Entry 6JSI (electron microscopy, 4.70 A resolution (low resolution: residue-level contacts below are approximate; hydrogen-bond / salt-bridge calls are withheld)); this record covers chains A and C of the 9 polymer chains in the assembly.

Chain A:
Protein: Fatty acid synthase subunit alpha
From: Saccharomyces cerevisiae
Chain sequence (1887 residues; numbered 1 to 1887; the number before each row is that of its first residue; X marks 887 residues of unknown identity (built as UNK)):
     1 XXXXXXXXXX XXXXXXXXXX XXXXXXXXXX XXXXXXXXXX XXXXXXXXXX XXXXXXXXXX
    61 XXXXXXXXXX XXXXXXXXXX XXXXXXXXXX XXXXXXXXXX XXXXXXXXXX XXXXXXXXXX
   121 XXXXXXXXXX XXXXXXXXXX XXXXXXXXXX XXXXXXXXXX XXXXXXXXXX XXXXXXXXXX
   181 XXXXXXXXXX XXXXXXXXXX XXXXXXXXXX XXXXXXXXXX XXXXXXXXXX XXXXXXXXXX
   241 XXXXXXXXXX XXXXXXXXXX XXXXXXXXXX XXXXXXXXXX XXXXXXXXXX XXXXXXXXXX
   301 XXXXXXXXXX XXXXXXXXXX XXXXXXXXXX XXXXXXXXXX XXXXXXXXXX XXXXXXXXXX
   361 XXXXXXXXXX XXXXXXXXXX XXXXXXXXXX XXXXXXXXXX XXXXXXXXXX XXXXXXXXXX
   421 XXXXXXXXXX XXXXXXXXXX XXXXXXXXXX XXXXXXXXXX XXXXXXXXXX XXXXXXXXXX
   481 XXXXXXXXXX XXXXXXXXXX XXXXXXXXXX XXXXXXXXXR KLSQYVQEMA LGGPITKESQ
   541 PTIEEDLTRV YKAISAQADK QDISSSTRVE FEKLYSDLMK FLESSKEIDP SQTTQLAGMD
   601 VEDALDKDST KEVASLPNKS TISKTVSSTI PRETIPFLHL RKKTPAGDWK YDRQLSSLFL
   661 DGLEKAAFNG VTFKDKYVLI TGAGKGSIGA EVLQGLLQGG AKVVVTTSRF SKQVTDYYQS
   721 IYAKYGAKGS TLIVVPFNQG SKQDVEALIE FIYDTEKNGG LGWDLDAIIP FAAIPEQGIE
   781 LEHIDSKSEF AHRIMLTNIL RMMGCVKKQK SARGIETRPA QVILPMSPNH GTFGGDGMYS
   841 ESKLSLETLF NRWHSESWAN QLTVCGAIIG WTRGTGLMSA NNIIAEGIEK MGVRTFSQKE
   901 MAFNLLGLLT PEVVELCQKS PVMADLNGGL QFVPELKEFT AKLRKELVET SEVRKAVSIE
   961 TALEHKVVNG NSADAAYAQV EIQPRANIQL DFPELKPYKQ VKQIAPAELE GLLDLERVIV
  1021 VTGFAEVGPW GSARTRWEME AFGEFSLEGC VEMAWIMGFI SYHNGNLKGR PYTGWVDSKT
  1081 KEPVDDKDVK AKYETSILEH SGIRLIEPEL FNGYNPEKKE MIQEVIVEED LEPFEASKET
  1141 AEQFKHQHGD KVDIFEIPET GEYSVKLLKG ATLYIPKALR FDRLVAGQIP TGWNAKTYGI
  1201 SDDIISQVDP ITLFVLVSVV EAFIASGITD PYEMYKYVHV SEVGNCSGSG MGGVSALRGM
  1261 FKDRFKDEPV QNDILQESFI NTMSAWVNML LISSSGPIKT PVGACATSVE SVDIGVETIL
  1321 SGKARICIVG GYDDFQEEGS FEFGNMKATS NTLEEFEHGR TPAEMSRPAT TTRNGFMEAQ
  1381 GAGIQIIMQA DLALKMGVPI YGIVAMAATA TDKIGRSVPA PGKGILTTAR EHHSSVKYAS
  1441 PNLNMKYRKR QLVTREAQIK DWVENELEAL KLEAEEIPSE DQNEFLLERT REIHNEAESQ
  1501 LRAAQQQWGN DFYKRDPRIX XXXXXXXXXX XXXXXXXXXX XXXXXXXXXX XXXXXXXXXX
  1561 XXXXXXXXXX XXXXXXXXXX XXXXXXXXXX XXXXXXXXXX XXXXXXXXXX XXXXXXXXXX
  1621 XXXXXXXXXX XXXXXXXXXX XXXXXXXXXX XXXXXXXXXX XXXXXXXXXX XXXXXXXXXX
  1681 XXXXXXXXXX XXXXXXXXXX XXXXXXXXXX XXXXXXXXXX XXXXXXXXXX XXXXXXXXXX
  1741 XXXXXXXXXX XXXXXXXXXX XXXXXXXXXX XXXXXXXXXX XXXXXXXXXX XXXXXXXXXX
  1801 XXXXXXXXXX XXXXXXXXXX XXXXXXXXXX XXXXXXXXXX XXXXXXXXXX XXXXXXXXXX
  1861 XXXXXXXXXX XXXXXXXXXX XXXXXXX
Disordered / not traced: 1-10, 76-136, 306-359, 421-519, 971-1014, 1443-1513, 1520-1746

Chain C:
Protein: Fatty acid synthase subunit alpha
From: Saccharomyces cerevisiae
UniProt: P19097 (FAS2_YEAST); numbering as in UniProt (aligned over 1443-1513)
Chain sequence (71 residues; each row starts with the number of its first residue):
  1443 LNMKYRKRQL VTREAQIKDW VENELEALKL EAEEIPSEDQ NEFLLERTRE IHNEAESQLR
  1503 AAQQQWGNDF Y

How chain A and chain C interact:
Pairs across the interface - 9 pairs, chain A then chain C:
  Leu1015(A) - Gln1505(C)
  Leu1015(A) - Asn1510(C)
  Asn1442(A) - Leu1443(C)
  Asn1442(A) - Asn1444(C)
  Asn1442(A) - Met1445(C)
  Lys1514(A) - Gln1507(C)
  Lys1514(A) - Asp1511(C)
  Lys1514(A) - Tyr1513(C)
  Arg1515(A) - Gln1507(C)
Interface residues without a listed pair, chain A (7 interface residues in all): Arg1017, Asp1516, Ile1519
Interface residues without a listed pair, chain C (21 interface residues in all): Glu1456, Lys1460, Val1463, Glu1464, Lys1471, Gln1482, Asn1483, Leu1486, Thr1490, His1494, Glu1498, Leu1501, Gln1506

Overview:
The interface between chain A and chain C involves 7 residues on one side and 21 on the other.
Chain A is Fatty acid synthase subunit alpha and chain C is Fatty acid synthase subunit alpha, both from
Saccharomyces cerevisiae; the structure, Co-purified Fatty Acid Synthase, was determined by electron
microscopy, deposited together with 6JSH.
